Entry 7I9M (X-ray diffraction, 1.86 A resolution); this record covers chains A and B.

Chain A:
Name: Serine protease subunit NS2B
Organism: Zika virus
UniProt: Q32ZE1 (POLG_ZIKV); residues 46-89 here correspond to UniProt positions 1414-1457 (UniProt number = residue number + 1368)
Amino-acid sequence (46 residues; row label = number of the first residue in the row):
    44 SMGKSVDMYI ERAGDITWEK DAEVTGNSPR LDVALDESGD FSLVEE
Not modelled in the structure: 44-49, 89
Differences from the reference sequence: expression tag (44-45)
Residues lining bound ligands: A1B86 (benzyl [3-({4-[(1R)-1-aminoethyl]phenyl}carbamoyl)-5-chlorophenyl]carbamate): Ser81, Gly82, Asp83

Chain B:
Name: Serine protease NS3
Organism: Zika virus
Notes: EC 3.4.21.91, 3.6.1.15, 3.6.4.13
UniProt: Q32ZE1 (POLG_ZIKV); residues 11-177 here correspond to UniProt positions 1509-1675 (UniProt number = residue number + 1498)
Amino-acid sequence (168 residues; numbered 10 to 177; the number before each row is that of its first residue):
    10 MKEVKKGETT DGVYRVMTRR LLGSTQVGVG VMQEGVFHTM WHVTKGAALR SGEGRLDPYW
    70 GDVKQDLVSY CGPWKLDAAW DGLSEVQLLA VPPGERAKNI QTLPGIFKTK DGDIGAVALD
   130 YPAGTSGSPI LDKCGRVIGL YGNGVVIKNG SYVSAITQGK REEETPVE
Not modelled in the structure: 10-15, 172-177
Differences from the reference sequence: initiating methionine (10); conflict Lys107 (Arg1605 in Q32ZE1)
Residues lining bound ligands: A1B86 (benzyl [3-({4-[(1R)-1-aminoethyl]phenyl}carbamoyl)-5-chlorophenyl]carbamate): His51, Asp75, Asp129, Tyr130, Pro131, Ala132, Ser135, Tyr150, Gly151, Asn152, Val155, Gly159, Ser160, Tyr161
Swiss-Prot annotation at these positions:
  - active site (Charge relay system): His51, Asp75, Ser135

How chain A and chain B interact:
Pairs across the interface (92; chain A residue first):
  Met51(A) - Met26(B)
  Met51(A) - Val36(B)  hydrophobic
  Met51(A) - Val52(B)
  Met51(A) - Thr53(B)
  Met51(A) - Leu58(B)  hydrophobic
  Met51(A) - Arg59(B)  hydrogen bond (backbone-backbone)
  Tyr52(A) - Arg24(B)
  Tyr52(A) - Val25(B)
  Tyr52(A) - Met26(B)  hydrogen bond (backbone-backbone)
  Tyr52(A) - Arg28(B)  hydrogen bond
  Tyr52(A) - Ser33(B)  hydrogen bond
  Tyr52(A) - Arg59(B)
  Ile53(A) - Tyr23(B)  hydrophobic
  Ile53(A) - Arg24(B)
  Ile53(A) - Met41(B)  hydrophobic
  Ile53(A) - Phe46(B)  hydrophobic
  Ile53(A) - Arg59(B)  hydrogen bond (backbone-backbone)
  Ile53(A) - Ser60(B)
  Ile53(A) - Leu65(B)  hydrophobic
  Glu54(A) - Tyr23(B)
  Glu54(A) - Arg24(B)  hydrogen bond (backbone-backbone)
  Arg55(A) - Glu17(B)
  Arg55(A) - Asp20(B)  hydrogen bond (side chain-backbone)
  Arg55(A) - Gly21(B)
  Arg55(A) - Val22(B)
  Arg55(A) - Tyr23(B)
  Ala56(A) - Val22(B)  hydrogen bond (backbone-backbone)
  Ala56(A) - Val100(B)  hydrophobic
  Ala56(A) - Ala106(B)
  Gly57(A) - Gly21(B)
  Gly57(A) - Val22(B)  hydrogen bond (backbone-backbone)
  Asp58(A) - Leu98(B)
  Ile59(A) - Gly21(B)
  Ile59(A) - Val22(B)
  Ile59(A) - Val40(B)  hydrophobic
  Ile59(A) - Leu98(B)  hydrophobic
  Ile59(A) - Leu140(B)  hydrophobic
  Ile59(A) - Gly144(B)
  Ile59(A) - Val146(B)  hydrophobic
  Thr60(A) - Asn108(B)  hydrogen bond (backbone-side chain)
  Thr60(A) - Leu140(B)
  Trp61(A) - Glu94(B)
  Trp61(A) - Val95(B)
  Trp61(A) - Gln96(B)
  Trp61(A) - Gln110(B)
  Trp61(A) - Leu140(B)
  Trp61(A) - Asp141(B)
  Trp61(A) - Lys142(B)
  Glu62(A) - Gln96(B)  hydrogen bond (backbone-side chain)
  Glu62(A) - Asn108(B)
  Ala65(A) - Gln96(B)
  Ala65(A) - Asn108(B)
  Glu66(A) - Ile109(B)
  Glu66(A) - Gln110(B)  hydrogen bond (backbone-backbone)
  Val67(A) - Glu94(B)
  Val67(A) - Gln110(B)
  Thr68(A) - Ile109(B)
  Thr68(A) - Gln110(B)  hydrogen bond (backbone-backbone)
  Thr68(A) - Thr111(B)  hydrogen bond (backbone-side chain)
  Thr68(A) - Leu128(B)
  Gly69(A) - Thr111(B)  hydrogen bond (backbone-side chain)
  Gly69(A) - Ala127(B)
  Gly69(A) - Leu128(B)
  Asn70(A) - Leu112(B)
  Asn70(A) - Ala127(B)
  Ser71(A) - Leu112(B)  hydrogen bond (side chain-backbone)
  Ser71(A) - Pro113(B)
  Ser71(A) - Gly114(B)
  Pro72(A) - Gly114(B)
  Pro72(A) - Ile115(B)  hydrogen bond (backbone-backbone)
  Pro72(A) - Ala127(B)
  Arg73(A) - Ile115(B)
  Leu74(A) - Ile115(B)  hydrogen bond (backbone-backbone)
  Leu74(A) - Phe116(B)
  Leu74(A) - Lys117(B)  hydrogen bond (backbone-backbone)
  Leu74(A) - Ile156(B)  hydrophobic
  Asp75(A) - Lys117(B)
  Val76(A) - Phe116(B)  hydrophobic
  Val76(A) - Lys117(B)  hydrogen bond (backbone-backbone)
  Val76(A) - Thr118(B)
  Asp79(A) - Lys73(B)
  Glu80(A) - Lys73(B)
  Ser81(A) - Val72(B)
  Gly82(A) - Val72(B)
  Gly82(A) - Lys73(B)
  Gly82(A) - Asn152(B)  hydrogen bond (backbone-side chain)
  Phe84(A) - Phe116(B)  hydrophobic
  Phe84(A) - Asn152(B)
  Phe84(A) - Gly153(B)
  Phe84(A) - Val154(B)
  Phe84(A) - Ala164(B)  hydrophobic
  Leu86(A) - Val154(B)  hydrophobic
Other interface residues (no listed pair), chain A (33 interface residues in all): Asp50, Leu78, Ser85
Other interface residues (no listed pair), chain B (59 interface residues in all): Thr19, Thr27, Ala57, Lys107, Ile123, Pro138, Val155, Val162

In short:
33 residues of chain A face 59 of chain B across their interface; the contacts include 21 hydrogen bonds.
Polar contacts include Tyr52(A)-Arg28(B), Tyr52(A)-Ser33(B) and Arg55(A)-Asp20(B). Compound A1B86 is bound
between chain A and chain B.
Here chain A is Serine protease subunit NS2B and chain B is Serine protease NS3, both from Zika virus. Entry
7I9M (Group deposition of ZIKV NS2B-NS3 protease in complex with inhibitors from ASAP Discovery Consortium --
Crystal ...) was determined by X-ray diffraction.
